9D3I - chains A and P of the 10 polymer chains in the assembly; structure by electron microscopy, 3.11 A resolution.

Chain A:
Protein: Proteasome subunit alpha type-1
Source organism: Saccharomyces cerevisiae
Reference sequence: P21243 (PSA1_YEAST); numbering as in UniProt (aligned over 1-252)
Chain sequence (252 residues; each row starts with the number of its first residue):
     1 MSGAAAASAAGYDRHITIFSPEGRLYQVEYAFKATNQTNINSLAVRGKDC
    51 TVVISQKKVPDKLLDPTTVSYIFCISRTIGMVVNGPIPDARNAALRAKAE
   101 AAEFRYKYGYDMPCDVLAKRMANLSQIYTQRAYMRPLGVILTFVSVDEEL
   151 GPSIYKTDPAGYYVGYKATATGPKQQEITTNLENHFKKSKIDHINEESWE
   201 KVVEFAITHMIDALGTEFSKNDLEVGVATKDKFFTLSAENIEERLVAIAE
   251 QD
Disordered / not traced: 1-10

Chain P:
Protein: Proteasome maturation factor UMP1
Source organism: Saccharomyces cerevisiae
Reference sequence: P38293 (UMP1_YEAST); residues 1-148 here = UniProt positions 1-148
Chain sequence (200 residues; row label = number of the first residue in the row):
     1 MNIVPQDTFKSQVSTDQDKSVLSSAVPSLPDTLRQQEGGAVPLSTQLNDR
    51 HPLESTLKNWETTQRQRQMEQYRQIFGIAEPMKRTMEMEIVNRTDFNPLS
   101 TNGSIHRDILLNKECSIDWEDVYPGTGLQASTMVGDDVHSKIEKQLGIGR
   151 RIPGLINPWKRRWKKNFIAVSAANRFKKISSSGALDYDIPTTASENLYFQ
Disordered / not traced: 1-48, 126-136, 147-200
Sequence notes: expression tag (149-200)

Chain A / chain P interface:
Contacting residue pairs - 32 pairs, chain A then chain P:
  N92(A) - K83(P)  hydrogen bond
  L95(A) - F76(P)  hydrophobic
  R96(A) - E87(P)  salt bridge
  A99(A) - R84(P)
  E100(A) - N112(P)
  E103(A) - Q68(P)  hydrogen bond
  E103(A) - Y72(P)
  K107(A) - N112(P)  hydrogen bond (side chain-backbone)
  K107(A) - S116(P)  hydrogen bond
  Y108(A) - C115(P)  hydrogen bond
  R120(A) - I109(P)  hydrogen bond (side chain-backbone)
  R120(A) - L110(P)
  R120(A) - N112(P)
  R120(A) - E114(P)  salt bridge
  N123(A) - I109(P)
  N123(A) - E114(P)
  L124(A) - I109(P)
  L124(A) - L110(P)  hydrophobic
  Q126(A) - H106(P)
  I127(A) - H106(P)
  I127(A) - I109(P)  hydrophobic
  I127(A) - L110(P)  hydrophobic
  Y128(A) - E87(P)  hydrogen bond
  Q130(A) - H106(P)  hydrogen bond
  R131(A) - V91(P)
  R131(A) - T94(P)  hydrogen bond
  R131(A) - D95(P)
  R131(A) - S104(P)
  R131(A) - H106(P)  hydrogen bond
  Y133(A) - I90(P)  hydrophobic
  Y133(A) - T94(P)
  M134(A) - E87(P)
Interface residues without a listed pair, chain A (19 interface residues in all): K98
Interface residues without a listed pair, chain P (21 interface residues in all): E80, D108, L111

Overview:
19 residues of chain A and 21 residues of chain P are in contact; the contacts include 10 hydrogen bonds and 2
salt bridges. Polar pairs include R96(A)-E87(P), R120(A)-E114(P) and N92(A)-K83(P).
Chain A is Proteasome subunit alpha type-1 and chain P is Proteasome maturation factor UMP1, both from
Saccharomyces cerevisiae; the structure, Proteasome core particle assembly intermediate 5-alpha/4-beta/Ump1
purified from Saccharomyces cerevisiae, was determined by electron microscopy.
